Entry 4AW0 (X-ray diffraction, 1.43 A resolution); this record covers chain A.

Chain A:
Molecule: 3-phosphoinositide-dependent protein kinase 1
From: Homo sapiens
Notes: EC 2.7.11.1; fragment: catalytic domain, residues 51-359
UniProtKB: O15530 (PDPK1_HUMAN); residues 51-359 here = UniProt positions 51-359
Amino-acid sequence (311 residues; numbered 49 to 359; the number before each row is that of its first residue):
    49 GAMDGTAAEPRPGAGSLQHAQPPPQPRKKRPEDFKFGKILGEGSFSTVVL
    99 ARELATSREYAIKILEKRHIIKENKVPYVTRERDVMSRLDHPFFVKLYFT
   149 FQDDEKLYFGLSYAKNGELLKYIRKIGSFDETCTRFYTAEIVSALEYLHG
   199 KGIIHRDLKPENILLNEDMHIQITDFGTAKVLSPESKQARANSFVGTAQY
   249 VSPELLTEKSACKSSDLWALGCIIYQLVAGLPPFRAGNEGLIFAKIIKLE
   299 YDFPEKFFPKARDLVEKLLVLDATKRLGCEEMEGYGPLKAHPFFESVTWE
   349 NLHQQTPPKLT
Not modelled in the structure: 49-74
Modified / non-standard residues: Ser-241 (phosphoserine; SEP); Cys-260 (s,s-(2-hydroxyethyl)thiocysteine; CME)
Sequence notes: expression tag (49-50); engineered mutation Gly-288 (Tyr in O15530), Ala-292 (Gln in O15530)
Ion coordination: Mg2+ site 1: Asn-210, Asp-223 (together with ATP); Mg2+ site 2: Asp-223 (together with ATP)
Small-molecule neighbours:
  - ATP (adenosine-5'-triphosphate): Leu-88, Gly-89, Glu-90, Gly-91, Ser-92, Ser-94, Val-96, Ala-109, Lys-111, Val-143, Leu-159, Ser-160, Tyr-161, Ala-162, Glu-166, Leu-212, Asp-223
  - dithiane diol (DTD): Phe-242, Val-243, Gly-244, Thr-245, Ala-246, Val-249, Glu-287, Phe-291
  - MJF ([(1R)-3-(4-chlorophenyl)-3-oxo-1-phenylpropyl]propanedioic acid): Lys-76, Lys-115, Ile-118, Ile-119, Val-124, Val-127, Thr-128, Arg-131, Thr-148, Phe-149, Gln-150, Leu-155, Tyr-156, Phe-157
From the paper describing this entry:
  - binding site for MJF: Lys-76, Arg-131, Thr-148

Summary:
Ligands of chain A: ATP, compound MJF and dithiane diol. Asn-210 and Asp-223 coordinate Mg2+ site 1. From the
paper: a binding site for MJF at Lys-76, Arg-131 and Thr-148.
Chain A is 3-phosphoinositide-dependent protein kinase 1 (Homo sapiens); the structure, Human PDK1 Kinase
Domain in Complex with Allosteric Compound PS182 Bound to the PIF-Pocket, was determined by X-ray diffraction
together with 4AW1 from the same study.
